7EGQ - chains A and J of the 22 polymer chains in the assembly; structure by electron microscopy, 3.35 A resolution.

[Chain A]
Molecule: RNA-directed RNA polymerase
Source organism: Severe acute respiratory syndrome coronavirus 2
Notes: EC 2.7.7.48
Reference sequence: P0DTD1 (R1AB_SARS2); residues 1-932 here correspond to UniProt positions 4393-5324 (UniProt number = residue number + 4392)
Sequence (932 residues; row label = number of the first residue in the row):
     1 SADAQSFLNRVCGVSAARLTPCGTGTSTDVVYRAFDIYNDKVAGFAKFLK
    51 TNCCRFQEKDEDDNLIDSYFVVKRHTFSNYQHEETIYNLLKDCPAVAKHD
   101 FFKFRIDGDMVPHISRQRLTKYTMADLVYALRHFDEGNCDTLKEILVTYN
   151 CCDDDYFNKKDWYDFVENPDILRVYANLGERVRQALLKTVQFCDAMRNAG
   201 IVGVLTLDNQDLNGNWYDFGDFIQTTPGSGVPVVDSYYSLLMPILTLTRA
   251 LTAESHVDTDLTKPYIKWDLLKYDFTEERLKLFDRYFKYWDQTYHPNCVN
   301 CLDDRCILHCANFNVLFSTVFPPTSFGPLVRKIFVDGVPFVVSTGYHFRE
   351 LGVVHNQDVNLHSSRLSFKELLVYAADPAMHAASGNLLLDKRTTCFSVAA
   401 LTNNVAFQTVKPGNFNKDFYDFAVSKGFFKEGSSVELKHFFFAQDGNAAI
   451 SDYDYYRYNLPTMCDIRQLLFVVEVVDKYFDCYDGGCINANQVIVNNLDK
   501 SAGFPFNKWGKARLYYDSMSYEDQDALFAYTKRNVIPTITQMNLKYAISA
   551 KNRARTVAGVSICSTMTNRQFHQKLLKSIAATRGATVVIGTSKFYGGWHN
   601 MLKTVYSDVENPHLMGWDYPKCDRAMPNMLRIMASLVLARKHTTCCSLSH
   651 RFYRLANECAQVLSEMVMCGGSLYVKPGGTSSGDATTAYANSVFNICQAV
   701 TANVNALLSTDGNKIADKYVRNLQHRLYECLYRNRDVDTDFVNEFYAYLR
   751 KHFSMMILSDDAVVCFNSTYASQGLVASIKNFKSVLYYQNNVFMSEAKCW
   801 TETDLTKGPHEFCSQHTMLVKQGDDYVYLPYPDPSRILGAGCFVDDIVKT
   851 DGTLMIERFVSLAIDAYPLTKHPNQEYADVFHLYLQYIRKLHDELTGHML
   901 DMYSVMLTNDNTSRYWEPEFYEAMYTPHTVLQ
Unresolved in the structure: 1-3, 930-932
Bound ions: Zn2+ site 1: His-295, Cys-301, Cys-306, Cys-310; Zn2+ site 2: Cys-487, His-642, Cys-645, Cys-646
Curated features (UniProtKB/Swiss-Prot):
  - region: Lys-545 to Arg-555 (Interaction with RMP Remdesivir), Thr-582 to Pro-620 (RdRp Palm N-ter)
  - active site: Ser-759, Asp-760, Asp-761
  - binding site (Mn(2+)): Asn-209, Asp-218
  - binding site (Zn(2+)): His-295, Cys-301, Cys-306, Cys-310, Cys-487, His-642, Cys-645, Cys-646
  - site: Gln-932 (Cleavage)

[Chain J]
Molecule: Template RNA
Source organism: Severe acute respiratory syndrome coronavirus 2
Sequence (33 nucleotides; each row starts with the number of its first residue):
    18 AAUGUCUGACUGCUCCCUAGCAUGCUACUACCG

[Interface between chain A and chain J]
Pairs across the interface (35; chain A residue first):
  Gln-408(A) / U24(J)  sugar contact
  Asn-496(A) / G29(J)  phosphate contact
  Lys-500(A) / A26(J)  phosphate contact
  Lys-500(A) / C27(J)  salt bridge to the phosphate
  Ser-501(A) / G25(J)  hydrogen bond to the phosphate
  Ser-501(A) / A26(J)  hydrogen bond to the phosphate
  Lys-511(A) / G25(J)  base contact
  Gln-541(A) / U24(J)  sugar contact
  Asn-543(A) / U24(J)  hydrogen bond to the sugar
  Asn-543(A) / G25(J)  hydrogen bond to the phosphate
  Leu-544(A) / U24(J)  base contact
  Val-557(A) / A26(J)  base contact
  Ala-558(A) / A26(J)  hydrogen bond to the sugar
  Gly-559(A) / A26(J)  sugar contact
  Val-560(A) / A26(J)  sugar contact
  Arg-569(A) / U28(J)  salt bridge to the phosphate
  Lys-577(A) / G29(J)  salt bridge to the phosphate
  Ile-589(A) / G29(J)  sugar contact
  Gly-590(A) / G29(J)  hydrogen bond to the sugar
  Gly-590(A) / C30(J)  sugar contact
  Ser-592(A) / C30(J)  hydrogen bond to the sugar
  Ser-592(A) / U31(J)  sugar contact
  Phe-594(A) / U31(J)  sugar contact
  Tyr-595(A) / C32(J)  hydrogen bond to the phosphate
  Ser-682(A) / A26(J)  base contact
  Gly-683(A) / A26(J)  hydrogen bond to the sugar
  Gly-683(A) / C27(J)  sugar contact
  Asp-684(A) / C27(J)  hydrogen bond to the sugar
  Ala-685(A) / C27(J)  hydrogen bond to the sugar
  Ala-685(A) / U28(J)  phosphate contact
  Thr-686(A) / C27(J)  sugar contact
  Thr-687(A) / C27(J)  hydrogen bond to the base
  Tyr-689(A) / U28(J)  hydrogen bond to the sugar
  Tyr-689(A) / G29(J)  sugar contact
  Met-924(A) / C32(J)  sugar contact
Interface residues without a listed pair, chain A (37 interface residues in all): Asn-507, Thr-565, Ala-580, Thr-591, Lys-593, Glu-857, Ser-861, Ile-864, Arg-914, Tyr-915
Interface residues without a listed pair, chain J (11 interface residues in all): C33, C34

[In short]
The interface between chain A and chain J involves 37 residues on one side and 11 on the other; the contacts
include 13 hydrogen bonds and 3 salt bridges. Among the polar pairs are Thr-687(A)/C27(J), Asn-543(A)/U24(J)
and Ala-558(A)/A26(J).
Here chain A is RNA-directed RNA polymerase and chain J is Template RNA, both from Severe acute respiratory
syndrome coronavirus 2. Entry 7EGQ (Co-transcriptional capping machineries in SARS-CoV-2 RTC: Coupling of
N7-methyltransferase and 3'-5' exoribonuclease with polymerase reveals mechanisms ...) was determined by
electron microscopy, deposited together with 7EIZ.
